Entry 5CD4 (X-ray diffraction, 3.20 A resolution); this record covers chains A and B of the 12 polymer chains in the assembly.

Chain A:
Protein: CRISPR system Cascade subunit CasE
Source organism: Escherichia coli
Notes: EC 3.1.-.-
Reference sequence: Q46897 (CAS6_ECOLI); residues 1-199 here = UniProt positions 1-199
Chain sequence (199 residues; each row starts with the number of its first residue):
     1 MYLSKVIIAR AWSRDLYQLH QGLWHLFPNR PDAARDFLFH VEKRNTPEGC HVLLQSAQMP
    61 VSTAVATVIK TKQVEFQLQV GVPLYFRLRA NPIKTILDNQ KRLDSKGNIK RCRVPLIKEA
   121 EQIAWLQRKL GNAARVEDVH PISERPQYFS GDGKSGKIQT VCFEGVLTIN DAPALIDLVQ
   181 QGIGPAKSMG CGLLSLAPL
Swiss-Prot annotation at these positions:
  - mutagenesis: His20 (H20A: Loss of pre-crRNA cleavage)

Chain B:
Protein: CRISPR system Cascade subunit CasC
Source organism: Escherichia coli
Reference sequence: Q46899 (CASC_ECOLI); numbering as in UniProt (aligned over 1-363)
Chain sequence (363 residues; numbered 1 to 363; the number before each row is that of its first residue):
     1 MSNFINIHVL ISHSPSCLNR DDMNMQKDAI FGGKRRVRIS SQSLKRAMRK SGYYAQNIGE
    61 SSLRTIHLAQ LRDVLRQKLG ERFDQKIIDK TLALLSGKSV DEAEKISADA VTPWVVGEIA
   121 WFCEQVAKAE ADNLDDKKLL KVLKEDIAAI RVNLQQGVDI ALSGRMATSG MMTELGKVDG
   181 AMSIAHAITT HQVDSDIDWF TAVDDLQEQG SAHLGTQEFS SGVFYRYANI NLAQLQENLG
   241 GASREQALEI ATHVVHMLAT EVPGAKQRTY AAFNPADMVM VNFSDMPLSM ANAFEKAVKA
   301 KDGFLQPSIQ AFNQYWDRVA NGYGLNGAAA QFSLSDVDPI TAQVKQMPTL EQLKSWVRNN
   361 GEA
Not modelled in the structure: 209-213, 363
What the authors report for this chain:
  - binding site for crRNA: Lys137, Lys138, Lys141, Lys144
  - mutagenesis - D22A: abolished binding to CRISPR system Cascade subunit CasB

How chain A and chain B interact:
Residue-residue contacts - 45 pairs, chain A then chain B:
  Leu3(A) with Phe200(B); Val203(B), hydrophobic
  Lys5(A) with Phe200(B)
  Lys70(A) with Phe200(B)
  Lys72(A) with Phe200(B), hydrogen bond (side chain-backbone); Thr201(B); Val203(B); Asp204(B), salt bridge
  Val74(A) with Val203(B), hydrophobic
  Phe76(A) with Leu206(B), hydrophobic
  Gln77(A) with Leu206(B)
  Leu78(A) with Leu206(B), hydrophobic
  Tyr85(A) with Ile197(B), hydrophobic; Gly215(B); Thr216(B); Gln217(B), hydrogen bond (side chain-backbone)
  Phe86(A) with Trp199(B)
  Arg87(A) with Trp199(B)
  Glu119(A) with Ser16(B), hydrogen bond; Cys17(B), hydrogen bond
  Asp138(A) with Glu218(B); Phe219(B), hydrogen bond (side chain-backbone); Ser220(B), hydrogen bond (side chain-backbone)
  His140(A) with Pro15(B); Phe219(B)
  Ser143(A) with Asn24(B), hydrogen bond (side chain-backbone); Met25(B); Gln26(B)
  Glu144(A) with Asn24(B)
  Arg145(A) with Met23(B); Met25(B)
  Pro146(A) with Met23(B)
  Glu164(A) with Asp194(B); Ser195(B), hydrogen bond (side chain-backbone); Phe219(B)
  Gly165(A) with Phe219(B)
  Val166(A) with Phe219(B), hydrophobic
  Ser195(A) with Trp199(B)
  Leu196(A) with Trp199(B)
  Ala197(A) with Ile197(B), hydrophobic; Trp199(B), hydrophobic; Ala202(B), hydrophobic
  Pro198(A) with Ala202(B); Asp205(B)
  Leu199(A) with Leu214(B)
Other interface residues (no listed pair), chain A (33 interface residues in all): Ser4, Leu53, Thr71, Leu84, Val139, Pro141, Gln159
Other interface residues (no listed pair), chain B (28 interface residues in all): Arg20, Val193, Lys266

Overview:
33 residues of chain A and 28 residues of chain B are in contact; the contacts include 8 hydrogen bonds and 1
salt bridge. Among the polar pairs are Lys72(A)-Asp204(B), Lys72(A)-Phe200(B) and Tyr85(A)-Gln217(B). From the
paper: a binding site for crRNA at Lys137(B), Lys138(B) and Lys141(B) among others; D22A of chain B abolishes
binding to CRISPR system Cascade subunit CasB.
Here chain A is CRISPR system Cascade subunit CasE and chain B is CRISPR system Cascade subunit CasC, both
from Escherichia coli. Entry 5CD4 (The Type IE CRISPR Cascade complex from E. coli, with two assemblies in the
asymmetric unit ...) was determined by X-ray diffraction.
